Entry 6I55 (X-ray diffraction, 1.98 A resolution); this record covers chain A.

== Chain A ==
Protein: Dihydroorotate dehydrogenase
Organism: Plasmodium falciparum
UniProtKB: Q54A96 (Q54A96_PLAFA); residue numbers follow UniProt; this construct covers 158-383, 414-569
Chain sequence (405 residues; numbered 135 to 569; 30 numbers in that range are skipped by the numbering (no residue carries them; nothing is unmodelled there); the number before each row is that of its first residue):
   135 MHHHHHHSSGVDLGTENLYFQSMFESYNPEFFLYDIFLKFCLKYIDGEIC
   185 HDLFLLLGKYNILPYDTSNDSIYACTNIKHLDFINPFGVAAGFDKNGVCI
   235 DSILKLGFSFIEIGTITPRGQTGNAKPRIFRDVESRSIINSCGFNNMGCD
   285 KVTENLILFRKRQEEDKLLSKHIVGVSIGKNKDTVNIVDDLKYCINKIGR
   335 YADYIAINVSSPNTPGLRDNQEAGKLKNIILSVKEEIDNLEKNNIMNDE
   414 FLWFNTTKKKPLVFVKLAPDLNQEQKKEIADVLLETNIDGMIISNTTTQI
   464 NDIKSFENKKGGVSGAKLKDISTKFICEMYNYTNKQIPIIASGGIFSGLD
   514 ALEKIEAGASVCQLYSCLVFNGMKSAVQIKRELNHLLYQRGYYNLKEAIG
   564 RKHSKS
Disordered / not traced: 135-158, 568-569
Differences from the reference sequence: initiating methionine (135); expression tag (136-157)
Residues lining bound ligands:
  - DZB (N-(2,2-Diphenylethyl)-4-hydroxy-1,2,5-thiadiazole-3-carboxamide): Tyr168, Phe171, Leu172, Cys175, Leu176, Gly181, Cys184, His185, Phe188, Phe227, Ile263, Arg265, Leu531, Val532, Gly535, Met536
  - FMN (flavin mononucleotide): Ala224, Ala225, Gly226, Lys229, Gly248, Thr249, Ile263, Ile272, Asn274, Cys276, Phe278, Ser311, Asn342, Lys429, Ser457, Asn458, Thr459, Ser477, Gly478, Leu481, Ser505, Gly506, Gly507, Ile508, Leu527, Tyr528, Ser529
  - orotic acid (ORO): Lys229, Asn274, Ser275, Cys276, Gly277, Phe278, Asn279, Asn342, Ser345, Pro346, Asn347, Asn458, Thr459
What the authors report for this chain:
  - binding site for DZB: Phe171, Leu172, His185, Phe188, Ile263, Arg265, Met536

== In short ==
Ligands of chain A: flavin mononucleotide, orotic acid and compound DZB. The paper reports a binding site for
DZB at Phe171, Leu172 and His185 among others.
Chain A is Dihydroorotate dehydrogenase (Plasmodium falciparum); the structure, Plasmodium falciparum
dihydroorotate dehydrogenase (DHODH) co-crystallized with
N-(2,2-Diphenylethyl)-4-hydroxy-1,2,5-thiadiazole-3-carboxamide, was determined by X-ray diffraction,
deposited together with 6I4B.
